8TQW - chains b and c of the 29 polymer chains in the assembly; structure by electron microscopy, 8.20 A resolution (very low resolution: no residue pairs are listed; an interface is given only as per-side residue counts).

[Chain b]
Name: Cyclin-C
Source organism: Homo sapiens
UniProtKB: P24863 (CCNC_HUMAN); numbering as in UniProt (aligned over 1-283)
Chain sequence (283 residues; numbered 1 to 283; the number before each row is that of its first residue):
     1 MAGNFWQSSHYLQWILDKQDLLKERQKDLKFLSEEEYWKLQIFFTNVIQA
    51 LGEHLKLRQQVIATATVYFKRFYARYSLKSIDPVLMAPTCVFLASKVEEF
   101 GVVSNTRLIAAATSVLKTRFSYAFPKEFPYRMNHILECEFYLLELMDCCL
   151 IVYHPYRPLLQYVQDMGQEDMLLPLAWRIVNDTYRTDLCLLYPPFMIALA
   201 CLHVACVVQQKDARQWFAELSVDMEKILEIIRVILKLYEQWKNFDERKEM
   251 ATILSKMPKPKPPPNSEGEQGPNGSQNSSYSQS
Unresolved in the structure: 263-283
Swiss-Prot annotation at these positions:
  - modified residue: Ser-275 (Phosphoserine)

[Chain c]
Name: Mediator of RNA polymerase II transcription subunit 12
Source organism: Homo sapiens
UniProtKB: Q93074 (MED12_HUMAN); residue numbers follow UniProt; this construct covers 1-2177
Chain sequence (2177 residues; row label = number of the first residue in the row):
     1 MAAFGILSYEHRPLKRPRLGPPDVYPQDPKQKEDELTALNVKQGFNNQPA
    51 VSGDEHGSAKNVSFNPAKISSNFSSIIAEKLRCNTLPDTGRRKPQVNQKD
   101 NFWLVTARSQSAINTWFTDLAGTKPLTQLAKKVPIFSKKEEVFGYLAKYT
   151 VPVMRAAWLIKMTCAYYAAISETKVKKRHVDPFMEWTQIITKYLWEQLQK
   201 MAEYYRPGPAGSGGCGSTIGPLPHDVEVAIRQWDYTEKLAMFMFQDGMLD
   251 RHEFLTWVLECFEKIRPGEDELLKLLLPLLLRYSGEFVQSAYLSRRLAYF
   301 CTRRLALQLDGVSSHSSHVISAQSTSTLPTTPAPQPPTSSTPSTPFSDLL
   351 MCPQHRPLVFGLSCILQTILLCCPSALVWHYSLTDSRIKTGSPLDHLPIA
   401 PSNLPMPEGNSAFTQQVRAKLREIEQQIKERGQAVEVRWSFDKCQEATAG
   451 FTIGRVLHTLEVLDSHSFERSDFSNSLDSLCNRIFGLGPSKDGHEISSDD
   501 DAVVSLLCEWAVSCKRSGRHRAMVVAKLLEKRQAEIEAERCGESEAADEK
   551 GSIASGSLSAPSAPIFQDVLLQFLDTQAPMLTDPRSESERVEFFNLVLLF
   601 CELIRHDVFSHNMYTCTLISRGDLAFGAPGPRPPSPFDDPADDPEHKEAE
   651 GSSSSKLEDPGLSESMDIDPSSSVLFEDMEKPDFSLFSPTMPCEGKGSPS
   701 PEKPDVEKEVKPPPKEKIEGTLGVLYDQPRHVQYATHFPIPQEESCSHEC
   751 NQRLVVLFGVGKQRDDARHAIKKITKDILKVLNRKGTAETDQLAPIVPLN
   801 PGDLTFLGGEDGQKRRRNRPEAFPTAEDIFAKFQHLSHYDQHQVTAQVSR
   851 NVLEQITSFALGMSYHLPLVQHVQFIFDLMEYSLSISGLIDFAIQLLNEL
   901 SVVEAELLLKSSDLVGSYTTSLCLCIVAVLRHYHACLILNQDQMAQVFEG
   951 LCGVVKHGMNRSDGSSAERCILAYLYDLYTSCSHLKNKFGELFSDFCSKV
  1001 KNTIYCNVEPSESNMRWAPEFMIDTLENPAAHTFTYTGLGKSLSENPANR
  1051 YSFVCNALMHVCVGHHDPDRVNDIAILCAELTGYCKSLSAEWLGVLKALC
  1101 CSSNNGTCGFNDLLCNVDVSDLSFHDSLATFVAILIARQCLLLEDLIRCA
  1151 AIPSLLNAACSEQDSEPGARLTCRILLHLFKTPQLNPCQSDGNKPTVGIR
  1201 SSCDRHLLAASQNRIVDGAVFAVLKAVFVLGDAELKGSGFTVTGGTEELP
  1251 EEEGGGGSGGRRQGGRNISVETASLDVYAKYVLRSICQQEWVGERCLKSL
  1301 CEDSNDLQDPVLSSAQAQRLMQLICYPHRLLDNEDGENPQRQRIKRILQN
  1351 LDQWTMRQSSLELQLMIKQTPNNEMNSLLENIAKATIEVFQQSAETGSSS
  1401 GSTASNMPSSSKTKPVLSSLERSGVWLVAPLIAKLPTSVQGHVLKAAGEE
  1451 LEKGQHLGSSSRKERDRQKQKSMSLLSQQPFLSLVLTCLKGQDEQREGLL
  1501 TSLYSQVHQIVNNWRDDQYLDDCKPKQLMHEALKLRLNLVGGMFDTVQRS
  1551 TQQTTEWAMLLLEIIISGTVDMQSNNELFTTVLDMLSVLINGTLAADMSS
  1601 ISQGSMEENKRAYMNLAKKLQKELGERQSDSLEKVRQLLPLPKQTRDVIT
  1651 CEPQGSLIDTKGNKIAGFDSIFKKEGLQVSTKQKISPWDLFEGLKPSAPL
  1701 SWGWFGTVRVDRRVARGEEQQRLLLYHTHLRPRPRAYYLEPLPLPPEDEE
  1751 PPAPTLLEPEKKAPEPPKTDKPGAAPPSTEERKKKSTKGKKRSQPATKTE
  1801 DYGMGPGRSGPYGVTVPPDLLHHPNPGSITHLNYRQGSIGLYTQNQPLPA
  1851 GGPRVDPYRPVRLPMQKLPTRPTYPGVLPTTMTGVMGLEPSSYKTSVYRQ
  1901 QQPAVPQGQRLRQQLQQSQGMLGQSSVHQMTPSSSYGLQTSQGYTPYVSH
  1951 VGLQQHTGPAGTMVPPSYSSQPYQSTHPSTNPTLVDPTRHLQQRPSGYVH
  2001 QQAPTYGHGLTSTQRFSHQTLQQTPMISTMTPMSAQGVQAGVRSTAILPE
  2051 QQQQQQQQQQQQQQQQQQQQQQQQQQYHIRQQQQQQILRQQQQQQQQQQQ
  2101 QQQQQQQQQQQQQQQHQQQQQQQAAPPQPQPQSQPQFQRQGLQQTQQQQQ
  2151 TAALVRQLQQQLSNTQPQPSTNIFGRY
Unresolved in the structure: 1-2, 174-179, 208-221, 311-344, 378-390, 441-444, 486-497, 627-726, 1182-1194, 1240-1268, 1400-1414, 1517-1524, 1596-1608, 1625-1629, 1654-1675, 1743-2177
Metal / ion sites: Zn2+: His-1727, His-1729 (shared with 2 residues of chain d)
Swiss-Prot annotation at these positions:
  - modified residue: Lys-80 (N6-acetyllysine), Tyr-166 (Phosphotyrosine), Ser-635 (Phosphoserine), Ser-665 (Phosphoserine), Ser-698 (Phosphoserine), Ser-700 (Phosphoserine), Ser-1258 (Phosphoserine), Ser-1269 (Phosphoserine), Lys-1798 (N6-acetyllysine), Arg-1899 (Asymmetric dimethylarginine), Arg-1910 (Omega-N-methylarginine), Arg-1994 (Asymmetric dimethylarginine), Arg-2015 (Asymmetric dimethylarginine)
  - natural variant: Arg-108 to Tyr-2177 (deletion: In HDKR), Arg-961 (R961W: In OKS), Asn-1007 (N1007S: In MRXSLF), Arg-1148 (R1148H: In OHDOX), Ser-1165 (S1165P: In OHDOX), Trp-1704 to Tyr-2177 (deletion: In HDKR), His-1729 (H1729N: In OHDOX), Tyr-1874 to Tyr-2177 (deletion: In HDKR), Gln-1974 (Q1974H: Found in a family with X-linked intellectual disability; uncertain significance)

[Interface between chain b and chain c]
At this resolution (8 A) residue pairs are not listed: 55 residues of chain b and 43 of chain c lie at the interface.

[In short]
The interface between chain b and chain c involves 55 residues on one side and 43 on the other. The Zn2+ site
is built by His-1727(c) and His-1729(c).
Here chain b is Cyclin-C and chain c is Mediator of RNA polymerase II transcription subunit 12, both from Homo
sapiens. Entry 8TQW (Structure of human transcriptional Mediator complex) was determined by electron
microscopy, deposited together with 8TQ2, 8TQC and 8TRH.
